8QPA - chains J and 6 of the 17 polymer chains in the assembly; structure by electron microscopy, 3.70 A resolution.

# Chain J
Protein: U4/U6 small nuclear ribonucleoprotein Prp3
From: Homo sapiens
UniProtKB: O43395 (PRPF3_HUMAN); residue numbers follow UniProt; this construct covers 1-683
Sequence (683 residues; each row starts with the number of its first residue):
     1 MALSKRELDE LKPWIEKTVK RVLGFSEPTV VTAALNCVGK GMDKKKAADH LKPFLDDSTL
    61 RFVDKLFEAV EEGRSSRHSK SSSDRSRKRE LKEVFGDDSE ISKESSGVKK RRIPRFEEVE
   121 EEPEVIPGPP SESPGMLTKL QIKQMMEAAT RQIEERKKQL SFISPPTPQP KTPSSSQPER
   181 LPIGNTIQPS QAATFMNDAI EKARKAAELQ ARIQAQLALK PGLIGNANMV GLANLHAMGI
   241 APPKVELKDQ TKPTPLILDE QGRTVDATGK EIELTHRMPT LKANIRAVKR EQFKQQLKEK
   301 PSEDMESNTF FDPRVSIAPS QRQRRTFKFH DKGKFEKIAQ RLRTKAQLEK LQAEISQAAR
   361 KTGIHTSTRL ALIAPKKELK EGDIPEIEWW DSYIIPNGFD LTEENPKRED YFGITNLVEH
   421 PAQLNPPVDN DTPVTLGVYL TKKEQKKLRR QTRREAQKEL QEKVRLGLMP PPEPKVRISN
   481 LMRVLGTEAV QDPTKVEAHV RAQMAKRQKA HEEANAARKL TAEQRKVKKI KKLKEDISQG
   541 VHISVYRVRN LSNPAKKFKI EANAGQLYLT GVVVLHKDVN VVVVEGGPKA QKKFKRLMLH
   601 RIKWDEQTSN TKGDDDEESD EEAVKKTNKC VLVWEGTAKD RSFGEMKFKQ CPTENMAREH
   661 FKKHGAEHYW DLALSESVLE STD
Unresolved in the structure: 1-435, 521-683
Swiss-Prot annotation at these positions:
  - modified residue: Ser164 (Phosphoserine), Thr167 (Phosphothreonine), Ser619 (Phosphoserine)
  - cross-link (Glycyl lysine isopeptide (Lys-Gly)): Lys139 (interchain with G-Cter in SUMO2), Lys244 (interchain with G-Cter in SUMO2), Lys252 (interchain with G-Cter in SUMO2)
  - natural variant: Pro493 (P493S: In RP18), Thr494 (T494M: In RP18)

# Chain 6
Molecule: U6 snRNA
From: Homo sapiens
Sequence (106 nucleotides; numbered 1 to 106; the number before each row is that of its first residue):
     1 GUGCUCGCUU CGGCAGCACA UAUACUAAAA UUGGAACGAU ACAGAGAAGA UUAGCAUGGC
    61 CCCUGCGCAA GGAUGACACG CAAAUUCGUG AAGCGUUCCA UAUUUU
Unresolved in the structure: 1-31, 79-106

# How chain J and chain 6 interact
Pairs across the interface - 22 pairs, chain J then chain 6:
  Lys446(J) - C60(6)  salt bridge to the phosphate
  Arg450(J) - G59(6)  salt bridge to the phosphate
  Arg453(J) - G58(6)  salt bridge to the phosphate
  Gln457(J) - U57(6)  sugar contact
  Pro474(J) - C55(6)  sugar contact
  Lys475(J) - C55(6)  hydrogen bond to the sugar
  Lys475(J) - A56(6)  phosphate contact
  Lys475(J) - U57(6)  salt bridge to the phosphate
  Arg477(J) - A56(6)  salt bridge to the phosphate
  Asn480(J) - C55(6)  hydrogen bond to the phosphate
  Arg483(J) - G54(6)  sugar contact
  Arg483(J) - C55(6)  salt bridge to the phosphate
  Val484(J) - G54(6)  sugar contact
  His511(J) - G65(6)  hydrogen bond to the base
  Asn515(J) - G65(6)  hydrogen bond to the base
  Asn515(J) - C66(6)  sugar contact
  Arg518(J) - G65(6)  base contact
  Arg518(J) - C66(6)  hydrogen bond to the base
  Arg518(J) - G67(6)  sugar contact
  Lys519(J) - C66(6)  phosphate contact
  Lys519(J) - G67(6)  phosphate contact
  Leu520(J) - G67(6)  phosphate contact
Other interface residues (no listed pair), chain J (16 interface residues in all): Arg449

# Summary
Chain J and chain 6 form an interface of 16 and 10 residues respectively, with 5 hydrogen bonds and 6 salt
bridges. Among the polar pairs are His511(J)-G65(6), Asn515(J)-G65(6) and Arg518(J)-C66(6).
Chain J is U4/U6 small nuclear ribonucleoprotein Prp3 and chain 6 is U6 snRNA, both from Homo sapiens; the
structure, Cryo-EM Structure of Pre-B+5'ssLNG Complex (core part), was determined by electron microscopy (same
publication as 8QOZ, 8QP8, 8QP9, 8QPB, 8QPE and 8QPK).
